1F31 - chain A; structure by X-ray diffraction, 2.60 A resolution.

== Chain A ==
Molecule: Botulinum neurotoxin type B
Source organism: Clostridium botulinum
Notes: EC 3.4.24.69
UniProt: P10844 (BXB_CLOBO); residue numbers follow UniProt; this construct covers 1-1290
Amino-acid sequence (1290 residues; each row starts with the number of its first residue):
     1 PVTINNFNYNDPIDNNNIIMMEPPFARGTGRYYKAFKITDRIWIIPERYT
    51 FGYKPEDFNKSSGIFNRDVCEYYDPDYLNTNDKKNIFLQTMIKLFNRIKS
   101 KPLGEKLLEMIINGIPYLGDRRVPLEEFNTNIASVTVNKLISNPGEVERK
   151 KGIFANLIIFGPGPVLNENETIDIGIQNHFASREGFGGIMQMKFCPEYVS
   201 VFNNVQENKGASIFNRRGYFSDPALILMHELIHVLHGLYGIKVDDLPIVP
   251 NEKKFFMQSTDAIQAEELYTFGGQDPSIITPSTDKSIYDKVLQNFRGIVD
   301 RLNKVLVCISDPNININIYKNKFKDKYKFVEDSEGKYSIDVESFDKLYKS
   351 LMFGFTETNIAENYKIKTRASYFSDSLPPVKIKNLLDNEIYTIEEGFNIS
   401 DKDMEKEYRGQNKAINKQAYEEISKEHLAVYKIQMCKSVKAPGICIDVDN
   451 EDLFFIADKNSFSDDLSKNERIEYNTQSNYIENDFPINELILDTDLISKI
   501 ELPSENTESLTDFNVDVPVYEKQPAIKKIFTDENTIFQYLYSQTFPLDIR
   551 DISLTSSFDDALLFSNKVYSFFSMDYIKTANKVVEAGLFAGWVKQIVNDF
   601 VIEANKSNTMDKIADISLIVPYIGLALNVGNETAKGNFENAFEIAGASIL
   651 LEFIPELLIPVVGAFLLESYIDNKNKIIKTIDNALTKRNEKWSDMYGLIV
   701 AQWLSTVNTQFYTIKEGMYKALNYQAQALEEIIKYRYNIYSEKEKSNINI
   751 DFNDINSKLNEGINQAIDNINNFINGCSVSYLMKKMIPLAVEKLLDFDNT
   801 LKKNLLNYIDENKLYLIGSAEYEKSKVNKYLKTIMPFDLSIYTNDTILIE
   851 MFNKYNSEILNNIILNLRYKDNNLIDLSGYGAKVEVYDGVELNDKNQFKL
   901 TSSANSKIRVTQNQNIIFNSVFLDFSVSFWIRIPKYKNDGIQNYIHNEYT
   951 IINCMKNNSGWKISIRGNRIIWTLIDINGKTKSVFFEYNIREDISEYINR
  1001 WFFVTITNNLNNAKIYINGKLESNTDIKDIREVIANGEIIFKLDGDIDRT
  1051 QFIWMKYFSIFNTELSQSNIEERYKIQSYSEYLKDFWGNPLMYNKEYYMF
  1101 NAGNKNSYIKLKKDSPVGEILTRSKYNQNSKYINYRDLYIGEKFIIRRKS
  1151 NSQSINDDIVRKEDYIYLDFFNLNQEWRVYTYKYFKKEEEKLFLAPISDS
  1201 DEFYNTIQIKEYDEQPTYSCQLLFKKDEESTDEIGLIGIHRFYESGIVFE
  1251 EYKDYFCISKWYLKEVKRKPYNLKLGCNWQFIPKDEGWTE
Not modelled in the structure: 208-210, 439-442, 814-816
Swiss-Prot annotation at these positions:
  - binding site (a ganglioside GT1b (d18:1(4E))): Glu-1189, Glu-1190
Cystine bridges: Cys-436/Cys-445
Bound ions: Zn2+: His-229, His-233, Glu-267 (together with sulfate ion)
What the authors report for this chain:
  - binding site for N-acetyl-alpha-neuraminic acid: Glu-1189, His-1240, Trp-1261, Tyr-1262

== Overview ==
His-229, His-233 and Glu-267 coordinate Zn2+. UniProt lists ganglioside GT1b (d18:1(4E))-binding residues
Glu-1189 and Glu-1190. From the paper: a binding site for N-acetyl-alpha-neuraminic acid at Glu-1189, His-1240
and Trp-1261 among others.
Chain A is Botulinum neurotoxin type B (Clostridium botulinum); the structure, Crystal structure of
clostridium botulinum neurotoxin B complexed with a trisaccharide, was determined by X-ray diffraction,
deposited together with 1EPW.
